7JWG - chains H and C of the 3 polymer chains in the assembly; structure by X-ray diffraction, 3.05 A resolution.

Chain H:
Molecule: Antibody 221-7 Fab heavy chain
Source organism: Homo sapiens
Notes: antibody fragment or engineered binder
Sequence (220 residues; row label = number of the first residue in the row):
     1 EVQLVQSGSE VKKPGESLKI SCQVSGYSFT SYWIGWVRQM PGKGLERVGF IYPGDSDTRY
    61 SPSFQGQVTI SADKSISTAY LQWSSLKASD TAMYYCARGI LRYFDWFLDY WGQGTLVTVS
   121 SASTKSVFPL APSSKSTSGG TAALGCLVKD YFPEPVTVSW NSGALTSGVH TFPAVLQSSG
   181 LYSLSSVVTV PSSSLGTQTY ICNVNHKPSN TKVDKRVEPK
Unresolved in the structure: 139-140, 220
Disulfides: Cys22-Cys96, Cys146-Cys202

Chain C:
Molecule: Outer surface protein A
Source organism: Borrelia burgdorferi (strain ATCC 35210 / B31 / CIP 102532 / DSM 4680)
UniProt: P0CL66 (OSPA_BORBU); residues 23-273 here = UniProt positions 23-273
Sequence (251 residues; numbered 23 to 273; the number before each row is that of its first residue):
    23 SLDEKNSVSV DLPGEMKVLV SKEKNKDGKY DLIATVDKLE LKGTSDKNNG SGVLEGVKAD
    83 KSKVKLTISD DLGQTTLEVF KEDGKTLVSK KVTSKDKSST EEKFNEKGEV SEKIITRADG
   143 TRLEYTGIKS DGSGKAKEVL KGYVLEGTLT AEKTTLVVKE GTVTLSKNIS KSGEVSVELN
   203 DTDSSAATKK TAAWNSGTST LTITVNSKKT KDLVFTKENT ITVQQYDSNG TKLEGSAVEI
   263 TKLDEIKNAL K
Unresolved in the structure: 30, 45, 74
UniProt features mapped onto this chain:
  - natural variant: Pro35 (P35S: In strain: CA7), Lys39 (K39N: In strain: PBre and 21343WI), Asp59 (D59H: In strain: 42373NY3), Ile90 (I90V: In strain: CA8), Val114 (V114A: In strain: PBre), Asn127 (N127S: In strain: CA8), Val132 to Ser133 (sequence variant, change not given here; In strain: CA8), Arg144 (R144K: In strain: 21343WI), Gly149 (G149E: In strain: PBre and 42373NY3), Gly164 (G164S: In strain: PBre), Glu196 (E196A: In strain: CA8 and 21343WI)
From the paper describing this entry:
  - specificity-determining residues: Glu131 (by similarity / conservation)

How chain H and chain C interact:
Residue-residue contacts (20):
  Tyr32(H) - Asp105(C)  hydrogen bond
  Tyr32(H) - Thr108(C)
  Trp33(H) - Lys129(C)  hydrogen bond (side chain-backbone)
  Tyr52(H) - Glu128(C)  hydrogen bond (side chain-backbone)
  Tyr52(H) - Lys129(C)
  Asp55(H) - Lys129(C)  salt bridge
  Asp57(H) - Lys129(C)  salt bridge
  Asp57(H) - Ser152(C)
  Arg59(H) - Glu131(C)  salt bridge
  Arg59(H) - Ser152(C)  hydrogen bond
  Ile100(H) - Lys107(C)
  Leu101(H) - Lys129(C)
  Leu101(H) - Glu131(C)
  Arg102(H) - Phe102(C)
  Arg102(H) - Lys107(C)  hydrogen bond (side chain-backbone)
  Arg102(H) - Leu109(C)
  Tyr103(H) - Lys112(C)
  Tyr103(H) - Glu124(C)  hydrogen bond
  Phe104(H) - Lys193(C)
  Asp109(H) - Lys107(C)  salt bridge
Also at the interface, not in a pair above, chain H (14 interface residues in all): Ser31, Arg98
Also at the interface, not in a pair above, chain C (14 interface residues in all): Phe126, Gly130
From the paper, about this interface:
  - specific contacts: Tyr32(H)-Asp105(C) (hydrogen bond), Tyr52(H)-Glu128(C) (hydrogen bond), Asp55(H)-Lys129(C) (salt bridge), Asp57(H)-Lys129(C) (salt bridge), Arg59(H)-Glu131(C) (salt bridge), Arg102(H)-Lys107(C) (hydrogen bond), Tyr103(H)-Glu124(C) (hydrogen bond), Asp109(H)-Lys107(C) (salt bridge)
  - epitope / paratope residues, chain H: Tyr32(H), Tyr52(H), Asp55(H), Asp57(H), Arg59(H), Arg102(H), Tyr103(H), Asp109(H)
  - epitope / paratope residues, chain C: Asp105(C), Lys107(C), Glu124(C), Glu128(C), Lys129(C), Glu131(C), Lys193(C)

Summary:
The chain H/chain C interface involves 14 residues from each chain; the contacts include 6 hydrogen bonds and
4 salt bridges. Polar contacts include Asp55(H)-Lys129(C), Asp57(H)-Lys129(C) and Arg59(H)-Glu131(C). The
authors report hydrogen bonds between Tyr32(H) and Asp105(C), Tyr52(H) and Glu128(C) and Arg102(H) and
Lys107(C) among others; salt bridges between Asp55(H) and Lys129(C), Asp57(H) and Lys129(C) and Arg59(H) and
Glu131(C) among others. From the paper: epitope/paratope residues Tyr32(H), Tyr52(H) and Asp105(C) among
others; the specificity determinant Glu131(C).
Chain H is Antibody 221-7 Fab heavy chain (Homo sapiens) and chain C is Outer surface protein A (Borrelia
burgdorferi (strain ATCC 35210 / B31 / CIP 102532 / DSM 4680)); the structure, OspA-Fab 221-7 complex
structure, was determined by X-ray diffraction.
